Entry 5VVI (X-ray diffraction, 2.28 A resolution); this record covers chain A.

== Chain A ==
Name: Octopine catabolism/uptake operon regulatory protein OccR
Source organism: Agrobacterium tumefaciens (strain Ach5)
Reference sequence: P0A4T4 (OCCR_AGRT4); residue numbers follow UniProt; this construct covers 92-298
Chain sequence (210 residues; each row starts with the number of its first residue):
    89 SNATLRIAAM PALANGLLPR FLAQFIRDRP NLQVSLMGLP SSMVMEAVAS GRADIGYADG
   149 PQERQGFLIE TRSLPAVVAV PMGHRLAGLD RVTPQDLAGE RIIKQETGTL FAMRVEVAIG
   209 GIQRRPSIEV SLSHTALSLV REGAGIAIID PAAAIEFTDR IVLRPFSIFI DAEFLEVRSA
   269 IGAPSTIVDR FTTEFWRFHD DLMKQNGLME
Disordered / not traced: 89-90
Modified residues: Mse98, Mse125, Mse131, Mse133, Mse170, Mse201, Mse291, Mse297 (selenomethionine; parent Met)
Sequence notes: expression tag (89-91); conflict Glu261 (Gly in P0A4T4)
Residues lining bound ligands: octopine (6DB): Mse98, Pro99, Ala100, Pro128, Ser129, Asp147, Gln193, Glu194, Phe199, Ser219, Leu220, Ser221, Asp238, Ala260, Glu261

== Summary ==
Bound to chain A: octopine.
Chain A is Octopine catabolism/uptake operon regulatory protein OccR (Agrobacterium tumefaciens (strain
Ach5)); the structure, Crystal Structure of the Ligand Binding Domain of LysR-type Transcriptional Regulator,
OccR from Agrobacterium tumefaciens in ..., was determined by X-ray diffraction together with 5VVH from the
same study.
